5VE8 - chains A and C; structure by X-ray diffraction, 2.70 A resolution.

== Chain A ==
Molecule: Kap123
From: Kluyveromyces lactis
UniProt: Q6CMF0 (Q6CMF0_KLULA); residues 2-1113 here = UniProt positions 2-1113
Chain sequence (1116 residues; each row starts with the number of its first residue; numbers below 1 keep their minus sign (Ser-2 is residue -2)):
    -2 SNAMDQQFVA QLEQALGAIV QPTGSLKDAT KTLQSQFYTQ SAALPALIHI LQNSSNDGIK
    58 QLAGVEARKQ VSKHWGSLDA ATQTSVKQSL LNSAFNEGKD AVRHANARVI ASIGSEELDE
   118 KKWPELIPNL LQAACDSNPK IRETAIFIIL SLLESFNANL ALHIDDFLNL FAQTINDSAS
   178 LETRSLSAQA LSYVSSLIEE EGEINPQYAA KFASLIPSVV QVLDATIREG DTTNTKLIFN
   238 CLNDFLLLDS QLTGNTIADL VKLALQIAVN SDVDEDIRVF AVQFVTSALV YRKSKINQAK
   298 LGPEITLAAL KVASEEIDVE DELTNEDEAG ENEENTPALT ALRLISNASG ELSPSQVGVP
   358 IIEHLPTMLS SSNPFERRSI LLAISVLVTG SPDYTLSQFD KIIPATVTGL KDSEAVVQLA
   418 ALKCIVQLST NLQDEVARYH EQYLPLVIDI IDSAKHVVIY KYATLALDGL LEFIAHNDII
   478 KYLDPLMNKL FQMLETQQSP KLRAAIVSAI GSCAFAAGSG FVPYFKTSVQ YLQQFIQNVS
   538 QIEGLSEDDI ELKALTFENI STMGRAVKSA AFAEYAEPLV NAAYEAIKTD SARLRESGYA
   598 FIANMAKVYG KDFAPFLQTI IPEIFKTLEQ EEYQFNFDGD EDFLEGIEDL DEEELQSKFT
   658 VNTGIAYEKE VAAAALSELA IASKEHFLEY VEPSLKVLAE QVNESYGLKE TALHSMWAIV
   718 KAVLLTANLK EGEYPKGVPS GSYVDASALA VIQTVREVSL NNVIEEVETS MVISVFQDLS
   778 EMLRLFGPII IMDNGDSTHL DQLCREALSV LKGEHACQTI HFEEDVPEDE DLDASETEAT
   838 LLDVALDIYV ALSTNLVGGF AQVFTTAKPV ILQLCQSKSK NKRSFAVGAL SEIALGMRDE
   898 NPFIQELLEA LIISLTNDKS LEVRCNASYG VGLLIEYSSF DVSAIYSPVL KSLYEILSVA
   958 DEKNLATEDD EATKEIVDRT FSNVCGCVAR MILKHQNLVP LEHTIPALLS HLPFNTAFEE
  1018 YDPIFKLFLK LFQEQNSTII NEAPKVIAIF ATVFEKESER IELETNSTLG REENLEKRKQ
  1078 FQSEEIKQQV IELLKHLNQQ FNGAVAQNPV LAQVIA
Not modelled in the structure: -2 to 39, 72-76, 325-329, 632-657, 818-826, 964-967
Modified residues: Mse1 (selenomethionine); Mse365, Mse484, Mse490, Mse560, Mse602, Mse713, Mse768, Mse779, Mse789, Mse894, Mse988 (selenomethionine; parent Met)
Differences from the reference sequence: expression tag (-2 to 1)
What the authors report for this chain:
  - mutagenesis - T1065K: decreased binding to H3-NLS
  - mutagenesis - T1065K: decreased binding to Histone H3 (chain C)

== Chain C ==
Molecule: Histone H3
UniProt: P61831 (H3_KLULA); residues 1-28 here correspond to UniProt positions 2-29 (UniProt number = residue number + 1)
Chain sequence (28 residues; row label = number of the first residue in the row):
     1 ARTKQTARKS TGGKAPRKQL ASKAARKS
Not modelled in the structure: 1-11, 18-20, 26-28
Swiss-Prot annotation at these positions:
  - modified residue: Lys4 (N6,N6,N6-trimethyllysine), Lys9 (N6-acetyllysine), Ser10 (Phosphoserine), Lys14 (N6,N6-dimethyllysine), Lys18 (N6-acetyllysine), Lys23 (N6-acetyllysine), Lys27 (N6,N6,N6-trimethyllysine)

== Chain A / chain C interface ==
Residue-residue contacts (28; chain A residue first):
  Gln430(A) with Ser22(C)
  Asp465(A) with Lys23(C), salt bridge
  Glu469(A) with Ser22(C); Lys23(C)
  Phe470(A) with Ser22(C)
  Ser505(A) with Lys23(C), hydrogen bond (backbone-side chain)
  Ser509(A) with Lys23(C), hydrogen bond
  Phe512(A) with Ser22(C); Lys23(C)
  Asn556(A) with Lys23(C)
  Thr559(A) with Lys23(C)
  Asp840(A) with Gly12(C)
  Ser881(A) with Gly12(C)
  Phe882(A) with Gly12(C)
  Gly885(A) with Gly12(C); Gly13(C)
  Ala886(A) with Gly12(C)
  Glu889(A) with Gly12(C); Gly13(C)
  Asn923(A) with Lys14(C), hydrogen bond (side chain-backbone); Ala15(C), hydrogen bond (side chain-backbone)
  Tyr926(A) with Lys14(C)
  Arg976(A) with Lys14(C), hydrogen bond (side chain-backbone); Ala15(C); Pro16(C)
  Asn980(A) with Lys14(C)
  Glu1016(A) with Lys14(C), salt bridge
  Glu1017(A) with Lys14(C), salt bridge
Other interface residues (no listed pair), chain A (28 interface residues in all): Asp390, Gly508, Arg562, Val668, Asp844, Glu919, Glu972
Other interface residues (no listed pair), chain C (10 interface residues in all): Arg17, Ala24, Ala25
From the paper, about this interface:
  - specific contacts: Asp465(A)-Lys23(C) (salt bridge), Ser505(A)-Lys23(C), Ser509(A)-Lys23(C), Phe512(A)-Lys23(C) (hydrophobic contact), Asn556(A)-Lys23(C), Tyr926(A)-Lys14(C) (hydrophobic contact), Asn980(A)-Lys14(C), Glu1016(A)-Lys14(C) (salt bridge), Glu1017(A)-Lys14(C) (salt bridge)
  - interface residues, chain A: Glu469(A), Arg562(A), Glu889(A), Asn923(A), Arg976(A)
  - hot spots on chain C (mutagenesis) - K14A, K14Q, K23A, K23Q: decreased binding to Kap123 (chain A)

== In short ==
Chain A and chain C form an interface of 28 and 10 residues respectively, with 5 hydrogen bonds and 3 salt
bridges. Polar pairs include Asp465(A)-Lys23(C), Glu1016(A)-Lys14(C) and Glu1017(A)-Lys14(C). The authors
report salt bridges between Asp465(A) and Lys23(C), Glu1016(A) and Lys14(C) and Glu1017(A) and Lys14(C);
contacts between Ser505(A) and Lys23(C), Ser509(A) and Lys23(C) and Asn556(A) and Lys23(C) among others;
hydrophobic contacts between Phe512(A) and Lys23(C) and Tyr926(A) and Lys14(C). From the paper: K14A, K14Q and
K23A of chain C, among others, reduce binding to Kap123 (chain A); interface residues Glu469(A), Arg562(A) and
Glu889(A) among others; 5 substitutions were tested in all.
Chain A is Kap123 (Kluyveromyces lactis) and chain C is Histone H3; the structure, Crystal structure of
full-length Kluyveromyces lactis Kap123 with histone H3 1-28, was determined by X-ray diffraction, deposited
together with 5VCH and 5W0V.
